8DB7 - chains A and C of the 3 polymer chains in the assembly; structure by X-ray diffraction, 2.33 A resolution.

# Chain A (and C)
Name: Inosine-uridine preferring nucleoside hydrolase family protein
Organism: Trichomonas vaginalis
Notes: chain C of this document is another copy of the same molecule, construct and numbering; everything in this record applies to it too
UniProt: A2EYV3 (A2EYV3_TRIVA); residues 1-304 here = UniProt positions 1-304
Chain sequence (304 residues; row label = number of the first residue in the row):
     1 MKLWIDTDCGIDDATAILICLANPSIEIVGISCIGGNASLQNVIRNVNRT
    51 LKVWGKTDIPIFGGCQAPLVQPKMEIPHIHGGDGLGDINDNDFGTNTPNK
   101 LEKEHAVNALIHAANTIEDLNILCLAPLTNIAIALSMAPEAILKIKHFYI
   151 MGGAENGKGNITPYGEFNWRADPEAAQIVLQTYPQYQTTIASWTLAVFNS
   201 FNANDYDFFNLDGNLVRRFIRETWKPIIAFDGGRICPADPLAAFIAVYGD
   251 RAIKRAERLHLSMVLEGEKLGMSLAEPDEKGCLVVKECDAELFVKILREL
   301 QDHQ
Bound ions: Ca2+: D8, D13, L125, D239 (together with glycerol)

# Interface between chain A and chain C
Pairs across the interface - 33 pairs, chain A then chain C:
  P72(A) with H78(C)
  K73(A) with H78(C)
  M74(A) with H78(C); F230(C), hydrophobic
  E75(A) with F230(C)
  P77(A) with T162(C); Y164(C)
  H78(A) with T162(C); G165(C); W193(C); D231(C), salt bridge
  I79(A) with D231(C)
  G81(A) with T162(C)
  G82(A) with Y164(C)
  D87(A) with T162(C); Y164(C)
  P163(A) with N204(C)
  Y164(A) with A203(C); N204(C), hydrogen bond (backbone-side chain); N210(C), hydrogen bond; G233(C)
  G165(A) with G232(C); G233(C)
  R170(A) with A229(C)
  K225(A) with N160(C)
  P226(A) with N160(C); T162(C)
  A229(A) with N160(C); I161(C), hydrophobic
  F230(A) with V197(C), hydrophobic; D231(C); R234(C), hydrogen bond (backbone-side chain)
  D231(A) with R234(C)
Interface residues without a listed pair, chain A (23 interface residues in all): I76, E166, W193, G232
Interface residues without a listed pair, chain C (19 interface residues in all): I228, C236

# Summary
23 residues of chain A and 19 residues of chain C are in contact; the contacts include 3 hydrogen bonds and 1
salt bridge. Polar contacts include H78(A)-D231(C), Y164(A)-N204(C) and Y164(A)-N210(C). D8(A), D13(A),
L125(A) and D239(A) coordinate Ca2+.
Chain A and chain C are both Inosine-uridine preferring nucleoside hydrolase family protein (Trichomonas
vaginalis); the structure, Adenosine/guanosine nucleoside hydrolase bound to a fragment inhibitor, was
determined by X-ray diffraction (same publication as 8DB6, 8DB8 and 8DB9).
